Entry 7XCM (X-ray diffraction, 3.20 A resolution); this record covers chains C and D of the 6 polymer chains in the assembly.

# Chain C (and D)
Name: Trimethylamine methyltransferase
From: Methanosarcina barkeri MS
Notes: EC 2.1.1.250; chain D of this document is another copy of the same molecule, construct and numbering; everything in this record applies to it too
UniProt: A0A0E3QRM4 (A0A0E3QRM4_METBA); numbering as in UniProt (aligned over 1-495)
Sequence (503 residues; numbered 1 to 503; the number before each row is that of its first residue):
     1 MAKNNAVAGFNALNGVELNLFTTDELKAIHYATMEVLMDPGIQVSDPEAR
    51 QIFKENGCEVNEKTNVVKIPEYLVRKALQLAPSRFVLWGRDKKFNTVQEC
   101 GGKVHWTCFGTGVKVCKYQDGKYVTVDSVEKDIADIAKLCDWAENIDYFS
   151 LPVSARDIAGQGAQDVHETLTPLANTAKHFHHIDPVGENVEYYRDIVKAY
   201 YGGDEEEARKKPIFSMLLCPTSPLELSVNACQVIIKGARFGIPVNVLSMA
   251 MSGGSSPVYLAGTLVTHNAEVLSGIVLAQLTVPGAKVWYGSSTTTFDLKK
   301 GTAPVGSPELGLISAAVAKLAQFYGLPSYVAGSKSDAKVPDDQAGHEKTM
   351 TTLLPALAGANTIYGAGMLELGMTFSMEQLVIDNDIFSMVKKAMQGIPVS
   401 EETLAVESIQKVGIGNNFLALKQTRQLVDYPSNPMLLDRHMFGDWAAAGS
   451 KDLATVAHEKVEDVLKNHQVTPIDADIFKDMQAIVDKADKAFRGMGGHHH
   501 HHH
Unresolved in the structure: 1, 495-503 (chain D: 1, 496-503)
Construct notes: conflict Lys334 (Pyl in A0A0E3QRM4); expression tag (496-503)
Glycans and other covalent adducts: 3-methyl-5-sulfo-pyrrolidine-2-carboxylic acid (BG3) linked to Lys334
Ion coordination: Na+: Leu13, Ile397
Small-molecule neighbours: BG3 (3-methyl-5-sulfo-pyrrolidine-2-carboxylic acid): Phe109, Gly110, Thr111, Met249, Ser292, Val305, Tyr364, Met368, Leu371, Gly372
What the authors report for this chain:
  - catalytic residues: Tyr364 (proposed by the authors, not directly observed)
  - mutagenesis - Y364F: decreased catalytic activity

# How chain C and chain D interact
Contacting residue pairs (242):
  Phe10(C) - Asp24(D)
  Phe10(C) - Glu25(D)
  Asn11(C) - Thr22(D)  hydrogen bond (backbone-side chain)
  Asn11(C) - Asp24(D)
  Ala12(C) - Thr22(D)
  Ala12(C) - Glu25(D)
  Leu13(C) - Asn19(D)
  Leu13(C) - Leu20(D)
  Leu13(C) - Phe21(D)
  Leu13(C) - Thr22(D)
  Leu13(C) - Glu25(D)  hydrogen bond (backbone-side chain)
  Val16(C) - Leu18(D)  hydrophobic
  Val16(C) - Asn19(D)
  Val16(C) - Leu20(D)  hydrophobic
  Glu17(C) - Glu17(D)
  Glu17(C) - Leu18(D)
  Glu17(C) - Asn19(D)  hydrogen bond (backbone-backbone)
  Leu18(C) - Val16(D)  hydrophobic
  Leu18(C) - Glu17(D)
  Leu18(C) - Leu357(D)  hydrophobic
  Asn19(C) - Leu13(D)
  Asn19(C) - Val16(D)
  Asn19(C) - Glu17(D)  hydrogen bond (backbone-backbone)
  Asn19(C) - Asn19(D)
  Leu20(C) - Leu13(D)
  Leu20(C) - Val16(D)  hydrophobic
  Phe21(C) - Leu13(D)
  Phe21(C) - Ile397(D)  hydrophobic
  Phe21(C) - Val399(D)  hydrophobic
  Thr22(C) - Asn11(D)  hydrogen bond (side chain-backbone)
  Thr22(C) - Ala12(D)
  Thr22(C) - Leu13(D)
  Asp24(C) - Phe10(D)
  Asp24(C) - Asn11(D)  hydrogen bond
  Glu25(C) - Phe10(D)
  Glu25(C) - Asn11(D)
  Glu25(C) - Ala12(D)
  Glu25(C) - Leu13(D)  hydrogen bond (side chain-backbone)
  Glu25(C) - Val399(D)
  Ala28(C) - Leu404(D)
  Ile29(C) - Val399(D)  hydrophobic
  Ala32(C) - Val406(D)  hydrophobic
  Glu35(C) - Val406(D)
  Glu35(C) - Gln410(D)
  Val36(C) - Val406(D)  hydrophobic
  Asp39(C) - Gln410(D)
  Pro40(C) - Ile414(D)  hydrophobic
  Gly41(C) - Ile414(D)
  Ile42(C) - Ile414(D)
  Val66(C) - Ile414(D)  hydrophobic
  Lys114(C) - Phe442(D)
  Thr125(C) - Phe442(D)
  Pro223(C) - Gly413(D)
  Pro223(C) - Ile414(D)
  Pro223(C) - Gly415(D)  hydrogen bond (backbone-backbone)
  Pro223(C) - Asn416(D)
  Leu224(C) - Ile414(D)
  Glu225(C) - Ile414(D)
  Glu225(C) - Gly415(D)
  Gly253(C) - Leu419(D)
  Gly254(C) - Asn416(D)
  Gly254(C) - Asn417(D)
  Gly254(C) - Phe418(D)  hydrogen bond (backbone-backbone)
  Ser255(C) - Phe418(D)
  Ser256(C) - Phe418(D)
  Pro257(C) - Ala405(D)  hydrophobic
  Pro257(C) - Ile409(D)  hydrophobic
  Pro257(C) - Phe418(D)
  Val258(C) - Thr424(D)
  Val258(C) - Leu427(D)  hydrophobic
  Tyr259(C) - Glu402(D)
  Tyr259(C) - Thr403(D)
  Tyr259(C) - Gln423(D)
  Tyr259(C) - Leu427(D)
  Tyr259(C) - Tyr430(D)  hydrophobic
  Leu260(C) - Gln395(D)
  Leu260(C) - Gly396(D)
  Ala261(C) - Pro398(D)
  Ala261(C) - Thr403(D)
  Ala261(C) - Leu404(D)
  Gly262(C) - Thr403(D)  hydrogen bond (backbone-backbone)
  Gly262(C) - Leu404(D)
  Gly262(C) - Ile409(D)
  Val265(C) - Ile409(D)  hydrophobic
  Thr266(C) - Ile409(D)
  Asp297(C) - Arg439(D)  salt bridge
  Leu298(C) - Thr424(D)
  Leu298(C) - Val428(D)
  Lys299(C) - Val428(D)
  Lys299(C) - Asp429(D)  salt bridge
  Lys299(C) - Asn433(D)
  Lys300(C) - Asn433(D)  hydrogen bond
  Lys300(C) - Arg439(D)
  Lys300(C) - His440(D)
  Thr302(C) - Arg439(D)  hydrogen bond (side chain-backbone)
  Pro304(C) - Arg439(D)
  Ser307(C) - Arg439(D)
  Pro308(C) - Met389(D)
  Pro308(C) - Lys392(D)
  Pro308(C) - Ala393(D)  hydrophobic
  Pro308(C) - Ser432(D)
  Glu309(C) - Lys392(D)  salt bridge
  Glu309(C) - Pro431(D)
  Glu309(C) - Ser432(D)  hydrogen bond
  Leu312(C) - Lys392(D)
  Leu312(C) - Ala393(D)
  Leu312(C) - Gly396(D)
  Leu312(C) - Ile397(D)
  Ala316(C) - Ile397(D)  hydrophobic
  Asp336(C) - Asp438(D)
  Asp336(C) - Arg439(D)
  Lys338(C) - Asp438(D)  salt bridge
  Lys338(C) - His440(D)  hydrogen bond (side chain-backbone)
  Lys338(C) - Trp445(D)
  Pro340(C) - Asp342(D)
  Asp341(C) - Asp341(D)
  Asp341(C) - Asp342(D)
  Asp341(C) - Asp452(D)
  Asp341(C) - Leu453(D)  hydrogen bond (side chain-backbone)
  Asp342(C) - Pro340(D)
  Asp342(C) - Asp341(D)
  Asp342(C) - Asp342(D)
  Asp342(C) - Gly345(D)  hydrogen bond (side chain-backbone)
  Asp342(C) - Gln379(D)
  Asp342(C) - Ile382(D)
  Gln343(C) - Leu437(D)
  Gln343(C) - Asp438(D)  hydrogen bond (side chain-backbone)
  Gln343(C) - Leu453(D)
  Ala344(C) - Asp342(D)
  Gly345(C) - Asp342(D)  hydrogen bond (backbone-side chain)
  Gly345(C) - Gly345(D)
  Gly345(C) - His346(D)
  His346(C) - Gly345(D)
  His346(C) - His346(D)
  His346(C) - Thr349(D)  hydrogen bond
  His346(C) - Ile386(D)
  His346(C) - Met389(D)
  His346(C) - Leu437(D)
  Glu347(C) - Leu437(D)
  Thr349(C) - His346(D)  hydrogen bond
  Thr349(C) - Thr349(D)
  Thr349(C) - Met350(D)
  Met350(C) - Thr349(D)
  Met350(C) - Leu353(D)  hydrophobic
  Met350(C) - Ala393(D)  hydrophobic
  Leu353(C) - Met350(D)  hydrophobic
  Glu370(C) - Phe442(D)
  Leu371(C) - His440(D)
  Gln379(C) - Asp342(D)
  Ile382(C) - Asp342(D)
  Ile386(C) - His346(D)
  Met389(C) - Pro308(D)
  Met389(C) - His346(D)
  Lys392(C) - Pro308(D)
  Lys392(C) - Glu309(D)
  Lys392(C) - Leu312(D)
  Ala393(C) - Pro308(D)  hydrophobic
  Ala393(C) - Leu312(D)
  Gln395(C) - Leu260(D)
  Gly396(C) - Leu260(D)
  Gly396(C) - Leu312(D)
  Ile397(C) - Phe21(D)  hydrophobic
  Ile397(C) - Leu312(D)  hydrophobic
  Pro398(C) - Ala261(D)
  Val399(C) - Phe21(D)  hydrophobic
  Val399(C) - Glu25(D)
  Glu402(C) - Tyr259(D)  hydrogen bond
  Thr403(C) - Tyr259(D)
  Thr403(C) - Ala261(D)
  Thr403(C) - Gly262(D)  hydrogen bond (backbone-backbone)
  Leu404(C) - Ala28(D)  hydrophobic
  Leu404(C) - Ile29(D)  hydrophobic
  Leu404(C) - Ala261(D)
  Leu404(C) - Gly262(D)
  Leu404(C) - Val265(D)  hydrophobic
  Ala405(C) - Pro257(D)  hydrophobic
  Val406(C) - Ala32(D)  hydrophobic
  Val406(C) - Glu35(D)
  Ile409(C) - Val36(D)  hydrophobic
  Ile409(C) - Pro257(D)  hydrophobic
  Ile409(C) - Gly262(D)
  Ile409(C) - Val265(D)  hydrophobic
  Ile409(C) - Thr266(D)
  Gln410(C) - Asp39(D)
  Gln410(C) - Pro40(D)
  Gly413(C) - Pro223(D)
  Ile414(C) - Pro40(D)  hydrophobic
  Ile414(C) - Gly41(D)
  Ile414(C) - Gln43(D)
  Ile414(C) - Val66(D)  hydrophobic
  Ile414(C) - Pro223(D)
  Ile414(C) - Leu224(D)
  Ile414(C) - Glu225(D)
  Gly415(C) - Pro223(D)  hydrogen bond (backbone-backbone)
  Gly415(C) - Glu225(D)
  Asn416(C) - Pro223(D)
  Asn417(C) - Gly254(D)
  Phe418(C) - Gly253(D)
  Phe418(C) - Gly254(D)  hydrogen bond (backbone-backbone)
  Phe418(C) - Ser255(D)
  Phe418(C) - Ser256(D)
  Phe418(C) - Pro257(D)
  Leu419(C) - Gly253(D)
  Leu419(C) - Phe296(D)  hydrophobic
  Gln423(C) - Tyr259(D)
  Thr424(C) - Val258(D)
  Leu427(C) - Val258(D)  hydrophobic
  Leu427(C) - Tyr259(D)  hydrophobic
  Leu427(C) - Leu298(D)
  Val428(C) - Leu298(D)  hydrophobic
  Val428(C) - Lys299(D)
  Asp429(C) - Lys299(D)  salt bridge
  Tyr430(C) - Val258(D)  hydrophobic
  Tyr430(C) - Tyr259(D)  hydrophobic
  Pro431(C) - Glu309(D)
  Ser432(C) - Ser307(D)
  Ser432(C) - Pro308(D)
  Ser432(C) - Glu309(D)  hydrogen bond (backbone-side chain)
  Asn433(C) - Lys299(D)
  Leu437(C) - Gln343(D)
  Asp438(C) - Asp336(D)
  Asp438(C) - Lys338(D)  salt bridge
  Asp438(C) - Gln343(D)  hydrogen bond (backbone-side chain)
  Arg439(C) - Asp297(D)  salt bridge
  Arg439(C) - Lys300(D)
  Arg439(C) - Thr302(D)  hydrogen bond (backbone-side chain)
  Arg439(C) - Pro304(D)
  Arg439(C) - Ser307(D)
  Arg439(C) - Lys338(D)
  Arg439(C) - Leu371(D)
  His440(C) - Lys300(D)
  His440(C) - Lys338(D)  hydrogen bond (backbone-side chain)
  His440(C) - Leu371(D)
  Met441(C) - Thr302(D)
  Phe442(C) - Lys114(D)
  Phe442(C) - Thr125(D)
  Phe442(C) - Glu370(D)
  Trp445(C) - Lys338(D)
  Asp452(C) - Asp341(D)
  Leu453(C) - Asp341(D)  hydrogen bond (backbone-side chain)
  Leu453(C) - Asp342(D)
  Leu453(C) - Gln343(D)
Also at the interface, not in a pair above, chain C (117 interface residues in all): Gly9, Gly15, Gln43, Leu264, Phe296, Val339, Leu354, Leu357
Also at the interface, not in a pair above, chain D (119 interface residues in all): Gly15, Ile42, Leu264, Thr295, Ala316, Val339, Ala344, Glu347, Leu354, Ser408, Leu436, Met441

# Overview
The interface between chain C and chain D involves 117 residues on one side and 119 on the other; the contacts
include 29 hydrogen bonds and 7 salt bridges. Among the polar pairs are Asp297(C)-Arg439(D),
Lys299(C)-Asp429(D) and Glu309(C)-Lys392(D). The paper reports the catalytic residue Tyr364(C); Y364F of chain
C reduces catalytic activity.
Both chains are Trimethylamine methyltransferase (Methanosarcina barkeri MS). Entry 7XCM (Crystal structure of
sulfite MttB structure at 3.2 A resolution) was determined by X-ray diffraction together with 7XCL and 7XCN
from the same study.
